7L0V - chains Q and S of the 60 polymer chains in the assembly; structure by electron microscopy, 2.71 A resolution.

Chain Q (and S):
Protein: VP2
Source organism: Human bocavirus 2
Notes: chain S of this document is another copy of the same molecule, construct and numbering; everything in this record applies to it too
Reference sequence: B9UYL6 (B9UYL6_HBOC2); residues 33-538 here = UniProt positions 33-538
Chain sequence (506 residues; row label = number of the first residue in the row):
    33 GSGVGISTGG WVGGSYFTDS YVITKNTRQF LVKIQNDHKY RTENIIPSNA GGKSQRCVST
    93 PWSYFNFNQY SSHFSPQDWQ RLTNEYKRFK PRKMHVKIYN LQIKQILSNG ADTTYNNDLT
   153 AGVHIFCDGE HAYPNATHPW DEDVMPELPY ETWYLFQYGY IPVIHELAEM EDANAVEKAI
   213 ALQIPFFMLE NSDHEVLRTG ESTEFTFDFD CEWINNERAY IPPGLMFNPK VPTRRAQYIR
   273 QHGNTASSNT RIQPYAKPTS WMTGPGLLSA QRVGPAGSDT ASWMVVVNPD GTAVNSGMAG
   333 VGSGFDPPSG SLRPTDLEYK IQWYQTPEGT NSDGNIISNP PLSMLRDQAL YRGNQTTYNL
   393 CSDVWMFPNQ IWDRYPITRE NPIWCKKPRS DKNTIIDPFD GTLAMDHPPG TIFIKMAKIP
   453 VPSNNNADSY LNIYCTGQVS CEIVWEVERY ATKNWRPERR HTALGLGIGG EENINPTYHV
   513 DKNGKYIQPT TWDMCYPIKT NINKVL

Chain Q / chain S interface:
Contacting residue pairs (90; chain Q residue first):
  Gly-33(Q) with Ser-34(S)
  Val-36(Q) with Leu-151(S); Arg-230(S), hydrogen bond (backbone-side chain)
  Gly-37(Q) with Val-36(S); Arg-230(S); Thr-231(S); Gly-232(S), hydrogen bond (backbone-backbone)
  Ile-38(Q) with Arg-230(S), hydrogen bond (backbone-side chain); Glu-233(S)
  Ser-39(Q) with Val-228(S), hydrogen bond (side chain-backbone); Arg-230(S); Glu-233(S), hydrogen bond (backbone-side chain)
  Gly-41(Q) with Val-228(S)
  Gly-42(Q) with His-226(S)
  Trp-43(Q) with Glu-222(S), hydrogen bond (side chain-backbone); Ser-224(S); Asp-225(S); His-226(S), hydrogen bond (backbone-backbone); Val-228(S)
  Val-44(Q) with Asp-225(S)
  Gly-45(Q) with Glu-222(S); Asn-223(S); Ser-224(S); Asp-225(S), hydrogen bond (backbone-side chain)
  Gly-46(Q) with Asn-223(S), hydrogen bond (backbone-backbone)
  Lys-57(Q) with Asp-225(S)
  Gln-61(Q) with Lys-450(S); Pro-452(S)
  Leu-63(Q) with Pro-452(S), hydrophobic; Val-453(S); Pro-454(S)
  Asn-132(Q) with Val-228(S); Arg-230(S)
  Leu-133(Q) with Arg-230(S), hydrogen bond (backbone-side chain)
  Gln-134(Q) with Thr-152(S), hydrogen bond (side chain-backbone); Ala-153(S); Ile-451(S)
  Lys-136(Q) with Leu-463(S)
  Ile-138(Q) with Pro-454(S), hydrophobic
  Tyr-147(Q) with Gln-137(S), hydrogen bond (backbone-side chain); Val-453(S)
  Asn-149(Q) with Asp-150(S); Leu-151(S); Thr-152(S)
  Leu-151(Q) with Thr-152(S)
  Pro-181(Q) with Met-220(S); Glu-222(S); Asn-223(S)
  Tyr-182(Q) with Tyr-72(S), hydrophobic; Met-220(S), hydrophobic; Glu-222(S)
  Thr-184(Q) with Lys-450(S); Pro-452(S)
  Tyr-186(Q) with Ala-459(S)
  Thr-231(Q) with Thr-152(S); Arg-230(S), hydrogen bond (backbone-side chain)
  Tyr-466(Q) with Pro-452(S), hydrogen bond (side chain-backbone); Val-453(S); Pro-454(S), hydrophobic
  Thr-468(Q) with Pro-452(S)
  Gln-470(Q) with His-156(S)
  Ala-495(Q) with Leu-214(S)
  Leu-496(Q) with Ala-211(S), hydrophobic; Leu-214(S)
  Leu-498(Q) with Leu-214(S)
  Gly-499(Q) with Leu-214(S)
  Ile-500(Q) with Met-202(S), hydrophobic; Lys-210(S); Ala-213(S), hydrophobic; Leu-214(S), hydrophobic
  Glu-504(Q) with Asn-76(S), hydrogen bond
  Asn-505(Q) with Met-202(S)
  Ile-506(Q) with Asn-76(S); Arg-88(S), hydrogen bond (backbone-side chain); Met-202(S)
  Asn-507(Q) with Thr-74(S); Arg-88(S)
  Pro-508(Q) with Ala-213(S)
  His-511(Q) with Thr-74(S); Pro-217(S); Phe-218(S)
  Val-512(Q) with Thr-74(S), hydrogen bond (backbone-side chain); Phe-218(S), hydrophobic
  Asp-513(Q) with Arg-73(S); Thr-74(S), hydrogen bond (backbone-backbone)
  Lys-514(Q) with Arg-73(S); Thr-74(S), hydrogen bond (backbone-backbone)
  Asn-515(Q) with Arg-73(S)
  Gly-516(Q) with Tyr-72(S); Arg-73(S)
Interface residues without a listed pair, chain Q (50 interface residues in all): Gly-35, Lys-65, Leu-180, Tyr-510
Interface residues without a listed pair, chain S (49 interface residues in all): His-70, Lys-71, Glu-75, Val-90, Gly-154, His-197, Glu-201, Gln-215, Ile-216, Leu-229, Asp-460

Summary:
50 residues of chain Q face 49 of chain S across their interface; the contacts include 19 hydrogen bonds.
Polar pairs include Val-36(Q)/Arg-230(S), Ile-38(Q)/Arg-230(S) and Ser-39(Q)/Val-228(S).
Both chains are VP2 (Human bocavirus 2). Entry 7L0V (Human Bocavirus 2 (pH 7.4)) was determined by electron
microscopy together with 7L0U, 7L0W, 7L0X and 7L0Y from the same study.
